Entry 2NX5 (X-ray diffraction, 2.70 A resolution); this record covers chains A and C of the 5 polymer chains in the assembly.

Chain A:
Name: HLA-B35
Source organism: Homo sapiens
Reference sequence: O19626 (O19626_HUMAN); residues 1-276 here correspond to UniProt positions 25-300 (UniProt number = residue number + 24)
Sequence (276 residues; row label = number of the first residue in the row):
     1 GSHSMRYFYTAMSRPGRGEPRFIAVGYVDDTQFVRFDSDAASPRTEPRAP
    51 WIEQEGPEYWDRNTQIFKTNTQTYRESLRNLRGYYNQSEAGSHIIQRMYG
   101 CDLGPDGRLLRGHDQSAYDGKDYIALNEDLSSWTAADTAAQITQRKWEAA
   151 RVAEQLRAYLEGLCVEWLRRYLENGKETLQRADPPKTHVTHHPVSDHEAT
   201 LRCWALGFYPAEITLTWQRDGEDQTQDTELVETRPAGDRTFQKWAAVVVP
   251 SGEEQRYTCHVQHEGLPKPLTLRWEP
Disulfides: C101-C164, C203-C259

Chain C:
Name: EBV peptide, EPLPQGQLTAY
Sequence (11 residues; each row starts with the number of its first residue):
     1 EPLPQGQLTAY

How chain A and chain C interact:
Pairs across the interface (43; chain A residue first):
  M5(A) - E1(C)
  Y7(A) - E1(C)  hydrogen bond (side chain-backbone)
  Y7(A) - P2(C)
  Y9(A) - Q5(C)
  Y59(A) - E1(C)
  R62(A) - E1(C)  salt bridge
  N63(A) - E1(C)  hydrogen bond
  N63(A) - P2(C)
  I66(A) - P2(C)  hydrophobic
  F67(A) - P2(C)  hydrophobic
  N70(A) - Q5(C)
  T73(A) - T9(C)
  Y74(A) - Q5(C)
  Y74(A) - Y11(C)  hydrophobic
  E76(A) - A10(C)
  S77(A) - A10(C)
  S77(A) - Y11(C)  hydrogen bond (side chain-backbone)
  N80(A) - A10(C)
  N80(A) - Y11(C)
  Y84(A) - Y11(C)  hydrogen bond (side chain-backbone)
  I95(A) - Y11(C)
  R97(A) - L3(C)
  R97(A) - Y11(C)
  Y99(A) - P2(C)
  Y99(A) - L3(C)  hydrogen bond (side chain-backbone)
  S116(A) - Y11(C)  hydrogen bond
  Y123(A) - Y11(C)  hydrophobic
  T143(A) - Y11(C)  hydrogen bond (side chain-backbone)
  K146(A) - Y11(C)  hydrogen bond (side chain-backbone)
  W147(A) - L8(C)
  W147(A) - T9(C)  hydrogen bond (side chain-backbone)
  W147(A) - A10(C)  hydrogen bond (side chain-backbone)
  A150(A) - L8(C)
  V152(A) - L8(C)
  V152(A) - T9(C)
  Q155(A) - P4(C)
  Q155(A) - Q5(C)
  L156(A) - L3(C)  hydrophobic
  Y159(A) - E1(C)  hydrogen bond (side chain-backbone)
  Y159(A) - P2(C)
  Y159(A) - L3(C)
  W167(A) - E1(C)
  Y171(A) - E1(C)  hydrogen bond (side chain-backbone)
Other interface residues (no listed pair), chain A (34 interface residues in all): T69, Q96, I124, L163
Other interface residues (no listed pair), chain C (10 interface residues in all): G6

In short:
34 residues of chain A face 10 of chain C across their interface; the contacts include 12 hydrogen bonds and 1
salt bridge. Among the polar pairs are R62(A)-E1(C), Y7(A)-E1(C) and N63(A)-E1(C).
Chain A is HLA-B35 (Homo sapiens) and chain C is EBV peptide, EPLPQGQLTAY; the structure, Crystal structure of
ELS4 TCR bound to HLA-B*3501 presenting EBV peptide EPLPQGQLTAY at 1.7A, was determined by X-ray diffraction
together with 2NW2 and 2NW3 from the same study.
